6K4Y - chains M and N of the 10 polymer chains in the assembly; structure by electron microscopy, 3.79 A resolution.

== Chain M ==
Molecule: Middle transcription regulatory protein motA
Source organism: Enterobacteria phage T4
Reference sequence: P22915 (MOTA_BPT4); numbering as in UniProt (aligned over 1-211)
Chain sequence (211 residues; each row starts with the number of its first residue):
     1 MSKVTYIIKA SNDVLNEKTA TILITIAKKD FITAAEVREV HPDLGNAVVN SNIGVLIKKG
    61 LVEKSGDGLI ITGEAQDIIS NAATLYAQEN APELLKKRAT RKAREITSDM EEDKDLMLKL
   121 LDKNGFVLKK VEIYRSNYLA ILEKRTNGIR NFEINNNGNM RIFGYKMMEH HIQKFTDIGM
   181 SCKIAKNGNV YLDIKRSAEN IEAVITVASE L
Unresolved in the structure: 1-2
Curated features (UniProtKB/Swiss-Prot):
  - DNA-binding region: Leu23 to Pro42 (H-T-H motif)
  - mutagenesis: Ala140 (A140D: Temperature-sensitive)

== Chain N ==
Molecule: 60-nt DNA strand
Sequence (60 nucleotides; each row starts with the number of its first residue):
     2 CGAAAAGAAG CTTTGCTTAA TAATCCATAT GGTTATAATG GGAGCTGTCA CGGATGCAGG
Unresolved in the structure: 2

== Interface between chain M and chain N ==
Pairs across the interface (25; chain M residue first):
  Arg98(M) with DG11(N), hydrogen bond to the phosphate; DC12(N), salt bridge to the phosphate
  Thr100(M) with DT13(N), sugar contact
  Arg101(M) with DT13(N), hydrogen bond to the base; DT14(N), hydrogen bond to the sugar
  Lys102(M) with DT14(N), sugar contact
  Ala103(M) with DT14(N), phosphate contact
  Arg104(M) with DT15(N), salt bridge to the phosphate; DG16(N), salt bridge to the phosphate
  Arg135(M) with DT15(N), phosphate contact; DG16(N), hydrogen bond to the base; DC17(N), base contact
  Asn137(M) with DG16(N), phosphate contact
  Asn155(M) with DG16(N), phosphate contact
  Asn157(M) with DG16(N), phosphate contact
  Arg161(M) with DG16(N), sugar contact; DC17(N), salt bridge to the phosphate
  Lys183(M) with DC17(N), phosphate contact; DT18(N), salt bridge to the phosphate
  Lys186(M) with DT18(N), salt bridge to the phosphate; DT19(N), salt bridge to the phosphate
  Asn187(M) with DT19(N), base contact
  Asn189(M) with DT19(N), base contact
  Tyr191(M) with DC17(N), phosphate contact; DT18(N), base contact

== Summary ==
16 residues of chain M and 9 residues of chain N are in contact, with 4 hydrogen bonds and 7 salt bridges.
Polar pairs include Arg101(M)-DT13(N), Arg135(M)-DG16(N) and Arg101(M)-DT14(N). From UniProt: one mutagenesis
site on chain M.
Here chain M is Middle transcription regulatory protein motA (Enterobacteria phage T4) and chain N is a 60-nt
DNA strand. Entry 6K4Y (CryoEM structure of sigma appropriation complex) was determined by electron
microscopy.
